PDB entry 3O6K | X-ray diffraction, 2.00 A resolution | chains L and H

== Chain L ==
Name: 11H6H1 Fab' light chain
From: Mus musculus
Notes: antibody fragment or engineered binder
Sequence (219 residues; numbered 1 to 219; the number before each row is that of its first residue):
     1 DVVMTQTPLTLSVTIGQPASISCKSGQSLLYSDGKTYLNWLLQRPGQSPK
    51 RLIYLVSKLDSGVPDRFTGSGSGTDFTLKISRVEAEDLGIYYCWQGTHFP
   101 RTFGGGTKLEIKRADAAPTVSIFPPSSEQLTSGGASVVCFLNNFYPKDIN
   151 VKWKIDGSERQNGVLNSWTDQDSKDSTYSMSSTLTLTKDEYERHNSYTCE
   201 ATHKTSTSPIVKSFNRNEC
Disordered / not traced: 218-219
Disulfide bonds: Cys-23/Cys-93, Cys-139/Cys-199

== Chain H ==
Name: 11H6H1 Fab' heavy chain
From: Mus musculus
Notes: antibody fragment or engineered binder
Sequence (219 residues; each row starts with the number of its first residue):
     1 EVKLVESGGGLVKPGGSLKLSCAASGFAFSSYDMSWFCQTPEKRLEWVAS
    51 ISSGGSYTYYPDSVKGRFTISRDNARNTLYLQMNSLRSEDTALYYCARDY
   101 DYGVDYWGQGTSVTVSSAKTTPPSVYPLAPGSAAQTNSMVTLGCLVKGYF
   151 PEPVTVTWNSGSLSSGVHTFPAVLQSDLYTLSSSVTVPSSTWPSETVTCN
   201 VAHPASSTKVDKKIVPRDC
Disordered / not traced: 218-219
Disulfide bonds: Cys-22/Cys-96, Cys-144/Cys-199

== Chain L / chain H interface ==
Contacting residue pairs (76):
  Lys-35(L) with Tyr-102(H)
  Tyr-37(L) with Tyr-102(H)
  Asn-39(L) with Tyr-102(H); Gly-103(H)
  Leu-41(L) with Trp-107(H), hydrophobic
  Gln-43(L) with Gln-39(H), hydrogen bond; Tyr-95(H), hydrogen bond
  Gln-47(L) with Tyr-95(H)
  Ser-48(L) with Tyr-95(H); Gly-108(H)
  Pro-49(L) with Tyr-95(H); Trp-107(H), hydrophobic
  Arg-51(L) with Asp-101(H), salt bridge; Val-104(H); Asp-105(H)
  Tyr-54(L) with Asp-101(H)
  Leu-55(L) with Tyr-102(H), hydrophobic
  Ile-90(L) with Lys-43(H)
  Tyr-92(L) with Gln-39(H); Lys-43(H), hydrogen bond (side chain-backbone); Leu-45(H), hydrophobic
  Trp-94(L) with Gly-103(H); Val-104(H)
  Phe-99(L) with Trp-47(H), hydrophobic; Tyr-59(H), hydrophobic; Tyr-60(H)
  Pro-100(L) with Trp-47(H), hydrophobic
  Arg-101(L) with Ser-35(H), hydrogen bond; Phe-37(H); Trp-47(H); Ser-50(H), hydrogen bond; Asp-99(H), salt bridge
  Phe-103(L) with Phe-37(H), hydrophobic; Leu-45(H)
  Ser-121(L) with Thr-141(H)
  Phe-123(L) with Leu-128(H); Ala-129(H); Pro-130(H); Thr-141(H)
  Pro-124(L) with Gly-131(H); Arg-217(H), hydrogen bond (backbone-side chain)
  Pro-125(L) with Arg-217(H), hydrogen bond (backbone-side chain)
  Ser-126(L) with Tyr-126(H); Pro-127(H)
  Glu-128(L) with Tyr-126(H); Pro-127(H); Lys-212(H), salt bridge
  Gln-129(L) with Tyr-126(H); Lys-147(H)
  Ser-132(L) with Tyr-126(H)
  Ser-136(L) with Leu-145(H); Lys-147(H)
  Val-138(L) with Leu-128(H), hydrophobic
  Phe-140(L) with Leu-128(H), hydrophobic; Phe-170(H), hydrophobic; Ser-182(H); Ser-183(H); Ser-184(H)
  Asn-142(L) with His-168(H); Phe-170(H); Ser-184(H), hydrogen bond
  Asn-143(L) with His-168(H)
  Leu-165(L) with Val-173(H), hydrophobic; Leu-174(H)
  Asn-166(L) with Val-173(H)
  Ser-167(L) with Phe-170(H); Pro-171(H), hydrogen bond (side chain-backbone)
  Trp-168(L) with Pro-171(H)
  Thr-169(L) with Thr-169(H); Phe-170(H)
  Asp-170(L) with Lys-43(H), salt bridge
  Ser-179(L) with His-168(H), hydrogen bond; Phe-170(H)
  Met-180(L) with Phe-170(H)
  Ser-181(L) with Phe-170(H)
  Thr-185(L) with Gln-175(H), hydrogen bond
Other interface residues (no listed pair), chain H (43 interface residues in all): Glu-46, Pro-61, Tyr-100, Leu-142

== Summary ==
Chain L and chain H form an interface of 41 and 43 residues respectively, with 11 hydrogen bonds and 4 salt
bridges. Among the polar pairs are Arg-51(L)/Asp-101(H), Arg-101(L)/Asp-99(H) and Glu-128(L)/Lys-212(H).
Chain L is 11H6H1 Fab' light chain and chain H is 11H6H1 Fab' heavy chain, both from Mus musculus; the
structure, Crystal structure of anti-Tat HIV Fab'11H6H1, was determined by X-ray diffraction, deposited
together with 3O6M.
